Entry 4QWG (X-ray diffraction, 2.60 A resolution); this record covers chains F and G of the 28 polymer chains in the assembly.

Chain F:
Molecule: Probable proteasome subunit alpha type-7
Organism: Saccharomyces cerevisiae
Reference sequence: P21242 (PSA7_YEAST); residues -3 to 284 here correspond to UniProt positions 1-288 (UniProt number = residue number + 4)
Chain sequence (288 residues; row label = number of the first residue in the row; numbers below 1 keep their minus sign (Met-3 is residue -3)):
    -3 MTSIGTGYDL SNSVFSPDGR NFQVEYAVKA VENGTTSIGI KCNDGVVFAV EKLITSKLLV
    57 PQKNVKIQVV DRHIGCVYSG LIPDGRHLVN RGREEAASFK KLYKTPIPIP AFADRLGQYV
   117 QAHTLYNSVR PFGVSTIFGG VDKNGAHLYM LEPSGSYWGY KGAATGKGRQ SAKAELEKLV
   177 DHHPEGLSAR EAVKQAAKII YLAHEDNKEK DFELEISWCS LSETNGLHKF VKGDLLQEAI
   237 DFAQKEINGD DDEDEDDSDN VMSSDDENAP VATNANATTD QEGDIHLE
Unresolved in the structure: -3 to 1, 245-284
Curated features (UniProtKB/Swiss-Prot):
  - modified residue: Thr-2 (N-acetylthreonine)

Chain G:
Molecule: Proteasome subunit alpha type-1
Organism: Saccharomyces cerevisiae
Reference sequence: P21243 (PSA1_YEAST); residues -8 to 243 here correspond to UniProt positions 1-252 (UniProt number = residue number + 9)
Chain sequence (252 residues; each row starts with the number of its first residue; numbers below 1 keep their minus sign (Met-8 is residue -8)):
    -8 MSGAAAASAA GYDRHITIFS PEGRLYQVEY AFKATNQTNI NSLAVRGKDC TVVISQKKVP
    52 DKLLDPTTVS YIFCISRTIG MVVNGPIPDA RNAALRAKAE AAEFRYKYGY DMPCDVLAKR
   112 MANLSQIYTQ RAYMRPLGVI LTFVSVDEEL GPSIYKTDPA GYYVGYKATA TGPKQQEITT
   172 NLENHFKKSK IDHINEESWE KVVEFAITHM IDALGTEFSK NDLEVGVATK DKFFTLSAEN
   232 IEERLVAIAE QD
Unresolved in the structure: -8 to 1, 243
Metal / ion sites: Mg2+: Thr8, Tyr119, Arg122, Met125

Interface between chain F and chain G:
Contacting residue pairs (60; chain F residue first):
  Thr2(F) - His6(G)  hydrogen bond (backbone-side chain)
  Gly3(F) - His6(G)
  Tyr4(F) - Arg5(G)
  Tyr4(F) - His6(G)
  Tyr4(F) - Tyr21(G)
  Ser9(F) - Arg126(G)
  Val10(F) - His6(G)
  Val10(F) - Gln18(G)
  Phe11(F) - Gln18(G)  hydrogen bond (backbone-side chain)
  Phe11(F) - Tyr21(G)  hydrophobic
  Phe11(F) - Ala22(G)  hydrophobic
  Phe11(F) - Arg126(G)
  Phe11(F) - Pro127(G)
  Ser12(F) - Tyr21(G)
  Pro13(F) - Tyr21(G)  hydrophobic
  Pro13(F) - Lys24(G)  hydrogen bond (backbone-side chain)
  Asp14(F) - Lys24(G)
  Gly15(F) - Tyr21(G)
  Gly15(F) - Ala25(G)
  Asp110(F) - Arg82(G)
  Gln114(F) - Arg82(G)  hydrogen bond (side chain-backbone)
  Gln114(F) - Asn83(G)
  Gln114(F) - Leu86(G)
  Gln117(F) - Pro79(G)
  Gln117(F) - Asp80(G)
  Gln117(F) - Asn83(G)  hydrogen bond
  Gln117(F) - Arg126(G)  hydrogen bond
  Thr120(F) - Arg126(G)  hydrogen bond (backbone-side chain)
  Leu121(F) - Tyr124(G)
  Leu121(F) - Met125(G)  hydrophobic
  Leu121(F) - Arg126(G)
  Leu121(F) - Leu128(G)  hydrophobic
  Tyr122(F) - Tyr124(G)
  Tyr122(F) - Met125(G)  hydrophobic
  Ser150(F) - Pro79(G)
  Gly151(F) - Pro79(G)
  Ser152(F) - Ile78(G)
  Ser152(F) - Pro79(G)
  Tyr153(F) - Arg82(G)  hydrogen bond (backbone-side chain)
  Trp154(F) - Leu55(G)  hydrophobic
  Trp154(F) - Thr59(G)
  Trp154(F) - Val60(G)  hydrophobic
  Trp154(F) - Tyr62(G)
  Trp154(F) - Ile78(G)  hydrophobic
  Trp154(F) - Arg82(G)
  Gly155(F) - Leu55(G)
  Gly155(F) - Asp56(G)  hydrogen bond (backbone-backbone)
  Gly155(F) - Thr59(G)  hydrogen bond (backbone-side chain)
  Tyr156(F) - Leu54(G)
  Tyr156(F) - Leu55(G)  hydrophobic
  Tyr156(F) - Asp56(G)
  Lys157(F) - Lys53(G)
  Lys157(F) - Leu54(G)  hydrogen bond (backbone-backbone)
  Lys157(F) - Leu55(G)
  Gly158(F) - Leu54(G)
  Lys169(F) - Leu54(G)
  Leu172(F) - Leu54(G)
  Glu173(F) - Leu54(G)
  Val176(F) - Leu54(G)  hydrophobic
  Asp177(F) - Lys53(G)  salt bridge
Other interface residues (no listed pair), chain F (31 interface residues in all): Lys37
Other interface residues (no listed pair), chain G (29 interface residues in all): Asp52, Pro57, Ser61, Gly129

In short:
31 residues of chain F face 29 of chain G across their interface; the contacts include 11 hydrogen bonds and 1
salt bridge. Among the polar pairs are Asp177(F)-Lys53(G), Thr2(F)-His6(G) and Phe11(F)-Gln18(G). Thr8(G),
Tyr119(G), Arg122(G) and Met125(G) coordinate Mg2+.
Here chain F is Probable proteasome subunit alpha type-7 and chain G is Proteasome subunit alpha type-1, both
from Saccharomyces cerevisiae. Entry 4QWG (yCP beta5-A49V mutant in complex with carfilzomib) was determined
by X-ray diffraction, deposited together with 4QUX, 4QUY, 4QV0, 4QV1, 4QV3, 4QV4 and 42 further entries.
